6RDL - chains 1 and 6 of the 31 polymer chains in the assembly; structure by electron microscopy, 3.70 A resolution.

[Chain 1]
Molecule: ATP synthase associated protein ASA1
Organism: Polytomella sp. Pringsheim 198.80
UniProtKB: Q85JD5 (Q85JD5_9CHLO); residues 1-618 here = UniProt positions 1-618
Sequence (618 residues; row label = number of the first residue in the row):
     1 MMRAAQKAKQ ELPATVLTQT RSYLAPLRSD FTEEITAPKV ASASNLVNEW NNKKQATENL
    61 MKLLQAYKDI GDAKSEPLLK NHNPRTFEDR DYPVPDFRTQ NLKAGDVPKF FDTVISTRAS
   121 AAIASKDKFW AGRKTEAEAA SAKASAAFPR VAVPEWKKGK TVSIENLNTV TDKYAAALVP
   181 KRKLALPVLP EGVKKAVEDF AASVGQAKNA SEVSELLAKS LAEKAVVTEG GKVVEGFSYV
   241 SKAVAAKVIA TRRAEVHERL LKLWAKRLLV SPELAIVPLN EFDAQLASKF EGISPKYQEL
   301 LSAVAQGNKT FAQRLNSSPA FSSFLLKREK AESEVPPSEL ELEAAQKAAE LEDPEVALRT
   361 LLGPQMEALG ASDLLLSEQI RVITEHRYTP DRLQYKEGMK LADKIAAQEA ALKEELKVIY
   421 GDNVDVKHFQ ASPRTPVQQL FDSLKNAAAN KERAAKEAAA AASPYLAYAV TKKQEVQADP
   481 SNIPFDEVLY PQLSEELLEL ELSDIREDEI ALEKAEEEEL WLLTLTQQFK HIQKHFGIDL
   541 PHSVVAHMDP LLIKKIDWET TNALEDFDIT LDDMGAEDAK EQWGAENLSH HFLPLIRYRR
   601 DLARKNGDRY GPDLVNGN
Not modelled in the structure: 1-22, 618

[Chain 6]
Molecule: Mitochondrial ATP synthase subunit ASA6
Organism: Polytomella sp. Pringsheim 198.80
UniProtKB: D7P897 (D7P897_9CHLO); residue numbers follow UniProt; this construct covers 1-151
Sequence (151 residues; each row starts with the number of its first residue):
     1 MMLRTLTRSS AVAGQAVRLF KTSAAAAEGN SVAGIIKSVN ETSGANLLSS LKTIKAQAAP
    61 IYPAAASSTG YSTQAKIALF GALSWILYRA DGQSKAHEWI VDLNLNVLQA AWLISFSSLI
   121 PFRAVYFAFR GMAPATASTL NGLKTFSSIS L
Not modelled in the structure: 1-27

[How chain 1 and chain 6 interact]
Residue-residue contacts (71; chain 1 residue first):
  Glu258(1) - Gly44(6)  hydrogen bond (side chain-backbone)
  Leu261(1) - Leu47(6)  hydrophobic
  Lys262(1) - Val39(6)
  Lys262(1) - Asn40(6)  hydrogen bond (side chain-backbone)
  Lys262(1) - Thr42(6)  hydrogen bond (side chain-backbone)
  Leu263(1) - Leu151(6)
  Trp264(1) - Leu151(6)  hydrophobic
  Lys266(1) - Ile36(6)
  Lys266(1) - Val39(6)
  Lys266(1) - Asn40(6)  hydrogen bond
  Arg267(1) - Ser150(6)  hydrogen bond (side chain-backbone)
  Leu269(1) - Leu51(6)
  Leu269(1) - Ile54(6)  hydrophobic
  Leu269(1) - Lys55(6)
  Val270(1) - Val32(6)  hydrophobic
  Glu273(1) - Thr145(6)  hydrogen bond
  Leu274(1) - Ile149(6)  hydrophobic
  Phe282(1) - Phe146(6)  hydrophobic
  Phe282(1) - Ile149(6)  hydrophobic
  Phe282(1) - Leu151(6)  hydrophobic
  Gln285(1) - Phe146(6)
  Leu286(1) - Phe146(6)  hydrophobic
  Phe290(1) - Lys144(6)
  Phe290(1) - Phe146(6)
  Phe290(1) - Ser147(6)
  Gln298(1) - Lys144(6)  hydrogen bond (side chain-backbone)
  Gln298(1) - Phe146(6)
  Leu301(1) - Thr145(6)
  Leu301(1) - Phe146(6)  hydrophobic
  Leu315(1) - Phe127(6)  hydrophobic
  Leu315(1) - Arg130(6)
  Ala320(1) - Tyr126(6)
  Phe321(1) - Tyr126(6)  hydrophobic
  Phe321(1) - Phe127(6)  hydrophobic
  Leu325(1) - Phe122(6)  hydrophobic
  Leu326(1) - Phe122(6)
  Leu326(1) - Arg123(6)
  Glu329(1) - Arg123(6)  salt bridge
  Lys330(1) - Arg123(6)
  Glu334(1) - Arg123(6)  salt bridge
  Glu334(1) - Phe127(6)
  Glu352(1) - Lys55(6)
  Asp353(1) - Lys52(6)
  Pro354(1) - Leu51(6)  hydrophobic
  Pro354(1) - Lys52(6)
  Glu355(1) - Leu48(6)
  Met366(1) - Leu48(6)  hydrophobic
  Ala515(1) - Leu151(6)
  Glu519(1) - Ile36(6)
  Leu520(1) - Val32(6)  hydrophobic
  Leu520(1) - Ala33(6)
  Leu520(1) - Ile36(6)  hydrophobic
  Leu522(1) - Ile149(6)
  Leu522(1) - Ser150(6)
  Leu523(1) - Val32(6)  hydrophobic
  Thr524(1) - Asn30(6)
  Thr524(1) - Val32(6)
  Leu525(1) - Leu143(6)
  Thr526(1) - Leu143(6)
  Thr526(1) - Ser148(6)
  Gln527(1) - Ser31(6)
  Gln527(1) - Val32(6)
  Gln527(1) - Ala58(6)
  Phe529(1) - Gly142(6)
  Phe529(1) - Leu143(6)  hydrophobic
  Ile532(1) - Leu140(6)  hydrophobic
  Gln533(1) - Leu140(6)  hydrogen bond (side chain-backbone)
  His535(1) - Tyr62(6)
  Phe536(1) - Ala135(6)
  Phe536(1) - Leu140(6)  hydrophobic
  Gly537(1) - Arg130(6)  hydrogen bond (backbone-side chain)
Also at the interface, not in a pair above, chain 1 (61 interface residues in all): Ala265, Pro272, Ile293, Tyr297, Ser302, Gln306, Phe311, Ser318, Ala331, Ser333, Val335, Leu358, Arg359, His531, Lys534, His547
Also at the interface, not in a pair above, chain 6 (43 interface residues in all): Glu28, Ile35, Ser43, Ser49, Pro60, Ala124, Thr136, Thr139, Asn141

[In short]
Chain 1 and chain 6 form an interface of 61 and 43 residues respectively; the contacts include 9 hydrogen
bonds and 2 salt bridges. Among the polar pairs are Glu329(1)-Arg123(6), Glu334(1)-Arg123(6) and
Glu258(1)-Gly44(6).
Chain 1 is ATP synthase associated protein ASA1 and chain 6 is Mitochondrial ATP synthase subunit ASA6, both
from Polytomella sp. Pringsheim 198.80; the structure, Cryo-EM structure of Polytomella F-ATP synthase, Rotary
substate 1B, monomer-masked refinement, was determined by electron microscopy together with 6RD4, 6RD5, 6RD6,
6RD7, 6RD8, 6RD9 and 46 further entries from the same study.
